7WRW - chains B and C of the 6 polymer chains in the assembly; structure by X-ray diffraction, 3.00 A resolution.

Chain B (and C):
Protein: HerA
Organism: Deinococcus radiodurans
Notes: chain C of this document is another copy of the same molecule, construct and numbering; everything in this record applies to it too
UniProtKB: Q9RW32 (Q9RW32_DEIRA); residues 1-618 here = UniProt positions 1-618
Sequence (618 residues; numbered 1 to 618; the number before each row is that of its first residue):
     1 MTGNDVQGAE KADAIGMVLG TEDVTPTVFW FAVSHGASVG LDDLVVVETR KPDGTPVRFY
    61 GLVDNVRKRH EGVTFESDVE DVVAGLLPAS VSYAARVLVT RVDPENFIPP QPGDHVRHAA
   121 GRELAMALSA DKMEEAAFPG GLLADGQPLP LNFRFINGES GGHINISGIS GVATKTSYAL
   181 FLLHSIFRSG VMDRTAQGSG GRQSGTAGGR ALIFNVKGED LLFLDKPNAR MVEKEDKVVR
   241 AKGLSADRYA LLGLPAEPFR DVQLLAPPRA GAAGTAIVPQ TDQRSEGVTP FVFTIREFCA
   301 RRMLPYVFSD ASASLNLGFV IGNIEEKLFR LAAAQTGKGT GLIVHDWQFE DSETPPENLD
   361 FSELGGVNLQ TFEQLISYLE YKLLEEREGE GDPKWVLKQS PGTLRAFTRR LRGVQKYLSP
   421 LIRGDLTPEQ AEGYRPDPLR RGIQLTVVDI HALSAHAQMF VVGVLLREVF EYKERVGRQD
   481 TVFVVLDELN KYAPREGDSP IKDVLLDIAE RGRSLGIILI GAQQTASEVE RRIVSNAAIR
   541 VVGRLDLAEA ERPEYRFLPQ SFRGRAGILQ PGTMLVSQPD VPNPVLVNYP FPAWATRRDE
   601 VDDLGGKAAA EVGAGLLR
Unresolved in the structure: 1-12, 198-205, 271-272, 604-618 (chain C: 1-12, 198-205, 604-618)
What the authors report for this chain:
  - mutagenesis - D78A/E80A/D81A: abolished binding to drNurA
  - mutagenesis - R495A, R552A: abolished catalytic activity on 5'-end-resection
  - catalytic residues: Asp220 (proposed by the authors, not directly observed)

How chain B and chain C interact:
Contacting residue pairs - 79 pairs, chain B then chain C:
  Gly36(B) with Pro52(C)
  Ala37(B) with Pro52(C)
  Ser38(B) with Lys51(C)
  Val39(B) with Ile108(C)
  Gly40(B) with Phe107(C); Ile108(C)
  Leu41(B) with Pro26(C), hydrophobic; Phe107(C), hydrogen bond (backbone-backbone)
  Val66(B) with Val24(C); Thr25(C); Pro26(C); Phe107(C); Pro109(C), hydrophobic
  Arg67(B) with Asp23(C); Val24(C); Pro109(C)
  Lys68(B) with Asp23(C); Val24(C), hydrogen bond (backbone-backbone); Pro109(C); Pro110(C); Gln111(C), hydrogen bond; Pro112(C)
  Arg69(B) with Gly20(C); Asp23(C), salt bridge
  His70(B) with Gly20(C), hydrogen bond (backbone-backbone); Pro112(C)
  Phe75(B) with Glu71(C)
  Glu76(B) with Leu19(C); Thr21(C); Arg67(C), salt bridge; Glu71(C), hydrogen bond (backbone-side chain); Ser92(C), hydrogen bond; Ala94(C)
  Ser77(B) with Glu71(C), hydrogen bond (backbone-side chain)
  Val79(B) with Met17(C), hydrophobic; Leu19(C), hydrophobic
  Glu80(B) with Met17(C)
  Val83(B) with Met17(C), hydrophobic; Gly113(C)
  Val91(B) with Gln111(C)
  Tyr93(B) with Pro109(C)
  Ile169(B) with Pro579(C), hydrophobic
  Ser170(B) with Phe155(C); Ser160(C)
  Gly171(B) with Phe155(C)
  Val172(B) with Pro579(C); Asp580(C)
  Ser312(B) with Arg532(C), hydrogen bond
  Leu315(B) with Phe319(C), hydrophobic
  Glu380(B) with Arg330(C), salt bridge
  Pro401(B) with Leu397(C), hydrophobic; Lys398(C)
  Arg405(B) with Asn323(C); Arg330(C); Leu397(C)
  Arg409(B) with Glu325(C), salt bridge
  Lys416(B) with Arg475(C)
  Tyr417(B) with Glu474(C), hydrogen bond
  Ala455(B) with Arg511(C)
  His456(B) with Arg511(C)
  Glu528(B) with Ser535(C), hydrogen bond
  Arg544(B) with Pro579(C); Asp580(C), hydrogen bond (side chain-backbone)
  Leu547(B) with Phe557(C); Pro582(C); Asn583(C)
  Ala548(B) with Arg556(C)
  Glu551(B) with Arg556(C), salt bridge
  Gly564(B) with Thr27(C)
  Arg565(B) with Thr27(C); Phe107(C)
  Gly567(B) with Pro582(C)
  Ile568(B) with Val99(C); Thr100(C); Pro582(C), hydrophobic
  Gln570(B) with Arg101(C); Glu105(C), hydrogen bond (backbone-side chain); Lys132(C)
  Thr573(B) with Glu105(C), hydrogen bond
Also at the interface, not in a pair above, chain B (51 interface residues in all): Gly402, Thr403, Ala406, Ser454, Glu488, Leu569, Pro571
Also at the interface, not in a pair above, chain C (56 interface residues in all): Val18, Glu22, Ser34, His35, Arg69, Ser90, Val102, Gly322, Glu326, Arg513

Summary:
The interface between chain B and chain C involves 51 residues on one side and 56 on the other, with 13
hydrogen bonds and 5 salt bridges. Among the polar pairs are Arg69(B)-Asp23(C), Glu76(B)-Arg67(C) and
Glu380(B)-Arg330(C). From the paper: the catalytic residue Asp220(B); R495A and R552A of chain B abolish
catalytic activity on 5'-end-resection.
Both chains are HerA (Deinococcus radiodurans). Entry 7WRW (Structure of Deinococcus radiodurans HerA) was
determined by X-ray diffraction, deposited together with 7WRX.
